5J9W - chains F and H of the 4 polymer chains in the assembly; structure by X-ray diffraction, 2.80 A resolution.

[Chain F]
Molecule: Chromatin modification-related protein EAF6
From: Saccharomyces cerevisiae (strain ATCC 204508 / S288c)
UniProt: P47128 (EAF6_YEAST); residues 1-113 here = UniProt positions 1-113
Sequence (113 residues; numbered 1 to 113; the number before each row is that of its first residue):
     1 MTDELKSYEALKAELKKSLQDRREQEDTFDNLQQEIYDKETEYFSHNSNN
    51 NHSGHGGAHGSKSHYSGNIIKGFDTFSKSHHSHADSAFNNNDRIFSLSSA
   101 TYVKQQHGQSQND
Unresolved in the structure: 1-6, 46-65, 75-87, 108-113

[Chain H]
Molecule: Chromatin modification-related protein YNG2
From: Saccharomyces cerevisiae (strain ATCC 204508 / S288c)
UniProt: P38806 (YNG2_YEAST); numbering as in UniProt (aligned over 1-120)
Sequence (120 residues; numbered 1 to 120; the number before each row is that of its first residue):
     1 MDPSLVLEQTIQDVSNLPSEFRYLLEEIGSNDLKLIEEKKKYEQKESQIH
    51 KFIRQQGSIPKHPQEDGLDKEIKESLLKCQSLQREKCVLANTALFLIARH
   101 LNKLEKNIALLEEDGVLAPV
Unresolved in the structure: 119-120

[Interface between chain F and chain H]
Pairs across the interface (22; chain F residue first):
  I69(F) - P18(H)
  I69(F) - F21(H)  hydrophobic
  I70(F) - R22(H)
  G72(F) - P18(H)
  F73(F) - V14(H)  hydrophobic
  D92(F) - R22(H)  salt bridge
  I94(F) - R22(H)
  I94(F) - L25(H)
  F95(F) - F21(H)  hydrophobic
  F95(F) - L25(H)  hydrophobic
  S98(F) - L25(H)  hydrogen bond (side chain-backbone)
  S98(F) - I28(H)
  S98(F) - G29(H)  hydrogen bond (backbone-backbone)
  S98(F) - D32(H)
  S99(F) - D32(H)
  A100(F) - D32(H)  hydrogen bond (backbone-side chain)
  A100(F) - L33(H)
  A100(F) - I36(H)  hydrophobic
  T101(F) - D32(H)
  T101(F) - I36(H)
  K104(F) - I36(H)
  K104(F) - K40(H)
Also at the interface, not in a pair above, chain F (14 interface residues in all): D74, L97
Also at the interface, not in a pair above, chain H (13 interface residues in all): I11, L17

[In short]
14 residues of chain F and 13 residues of chain H are in contact, with 3 hydrogen bonds and 1 salt bridge.
Among the polar pairs are D92(F)-R22(H), S98(F)-L25(H) and A100(F)-D32(H).
Chain F is Chromatin modification-related protein EAF6 and chain H is Chromatin modification-related protein
YNG2, both from Saccharomyces cerevisiae (strain ATCC 204508 / S288c); the structure, Crystal structure of the
NuA4 core complex, was determined by X-ray diffraction together with 5J9Q, 5J9T and 5J9U from the same study.
